8W2F - chains N and M of the 28 polymer chains in the assembly; structure by electron microscopy, 3.10 A resolution.

[Chain N]
Name: Proteasome subunit beta
Source organism: Plasmodium falciparum 3D7
UniProt: Q7K6A9 (Q7K6A9_PLAF7); residue numbers follow UniProt; this construct covers 1-265
Chain sequence (284 residues; row label = number of the first residue in the row):
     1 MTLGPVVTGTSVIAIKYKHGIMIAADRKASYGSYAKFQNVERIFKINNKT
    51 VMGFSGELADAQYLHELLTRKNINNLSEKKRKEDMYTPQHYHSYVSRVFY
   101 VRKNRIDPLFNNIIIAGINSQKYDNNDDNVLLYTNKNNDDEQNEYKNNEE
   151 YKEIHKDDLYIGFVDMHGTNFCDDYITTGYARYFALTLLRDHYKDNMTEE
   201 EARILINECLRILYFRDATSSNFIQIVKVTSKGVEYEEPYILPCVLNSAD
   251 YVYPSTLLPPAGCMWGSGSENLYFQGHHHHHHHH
Not modelled in the structure: 1, 136-148, 245-284
Sequence notes: expression tag (266-284)

[Chain M]
Name: Proteasome subunit beta
Source organism: Plasmodium falciparum 3D7
Notes: EC 3.4.25.1
UniProt: A0A5K1K7U1 (A0A5K1K7U1_PLAF7); residue numbers follow UniProt; this construct covers 1-240
Chain sequence (240 residues; numbered 1 to 240; the number before each row is that of its first residue):
     1 MDLILYNDNLTEKKTEKENVIEHGRGFKRWYPYIDNGGTVIGLTGKDYVI
    51 LAADTRLSLSYSIYTRFCPKISKLTDKCIIGSSGMQSDIKTLHSLLQKKI
   101 QLFVLEHSHYPDIHVIARLLCVILYSRRFFPYYAFNILAGVDENNKGVLY
   151 NYDSVGSYCEATHSCVGSGSQLILPILDNRVEQKNQLIKNTNFNLGDDIN
   201 FVKDAITSATERDIYTGDKTLIYVIDKMGINVNTLDLKQD
Not modelled in the structure: 1-28
Small-molecule neighbours: A1AE6 ((3S)-1-[(2-fluoroethoxy)acetyl]-N-{[(4P)-4-(6-methylpyridin-3-yl)-1,3-thiazol-2-yl]methyl}piperidine-3-carboxamide): D35, S83, G84, Y133, F135, N151, Y152, D153, S157, Y158, C159, S164, C165, V166, G167, S170, Q171, L174

[Chain N / chain M interface]
Pairs across the interface - 37 pairs, chain N then chain M:
  Y100(N) with D88(M), hydrogen bond; T91(M); R127(M), hydrogen bond; Y132(M)
  K103(N) with W30(M); P32(M); M85(M); D88(M), salt bridge
  N104(N) with R127(M), hydrogen bond; F130(M)
  I106(N) with R29(M); P32(M), hydrophobic; F130(M), hydrophobic
  P108(N) with W30(M), hydrophobic
  D165(N) with I34(M); Y64(M), hydrogen bond
  M166(N) with W30(M)
  H167(N) with W30(M); Y31(M), hydrogen bond (side chain-backbone); P32(M); Y33(M); I34(M); S87(M), hydrogen bond (backbone-side chain)
  G168(N) with S87(M)
  T169(N) with I34(M); L57(M); Y64(M); Q86(M); S87(M)
  N170(N) with Q86(M), hydrogen bond (backbone-side chain); K90(M)
  F171(N) with L57(M), hydrophobic; Y64(M), hydrophobic
  R182(N) with L59(M); S62(M), hydrogen bond
  R190(N) with I63(M), hydrogen bond (side chain-backbone); Y64(M)
Also at the interface, not in a pair above, chain N (19 interface residues in all): R97, F110, D173, Y183, L186
Also at the interface, not in a pair above, chain M (22 interface residues in all): N36, T65

[In short]
The interface between chain N and chain M involves 19 residues on one side and 22 on the other, with 9
hydrogen bonds and 1 salt bridge. Among the polar pairs are K103(N)-D88(M), Y100(N)-D88(M) and
Y100(N)-R127(M). Ligands of chain M: compound A1AE6.
Here chain N is Proteasome subunit beta and chain M is Proteasome subunit beta, both from Plasmodium
falciparum 3D7. Entry 8W2F (Plasmodium falciparum 20S proteasome bound to an inhibitor) was determined by
electron microscopy.
